PDB entry 6NTS | electron microscopy, 3.63 A resolution | chains A and B of the 3 polymer chains in the assembly

# Chain A
Name: Serine/threonine-protein phosphatase 2A 65 kDa regulatory subunit A alpha isoform
Source organism: Homo sapiens
UniProtKB: P30153 (2AAA_HUMAN); residues 1-589 here = UniProt positions 1-589
Chain sequence (589 residues; row label = number of the first residue in the row):
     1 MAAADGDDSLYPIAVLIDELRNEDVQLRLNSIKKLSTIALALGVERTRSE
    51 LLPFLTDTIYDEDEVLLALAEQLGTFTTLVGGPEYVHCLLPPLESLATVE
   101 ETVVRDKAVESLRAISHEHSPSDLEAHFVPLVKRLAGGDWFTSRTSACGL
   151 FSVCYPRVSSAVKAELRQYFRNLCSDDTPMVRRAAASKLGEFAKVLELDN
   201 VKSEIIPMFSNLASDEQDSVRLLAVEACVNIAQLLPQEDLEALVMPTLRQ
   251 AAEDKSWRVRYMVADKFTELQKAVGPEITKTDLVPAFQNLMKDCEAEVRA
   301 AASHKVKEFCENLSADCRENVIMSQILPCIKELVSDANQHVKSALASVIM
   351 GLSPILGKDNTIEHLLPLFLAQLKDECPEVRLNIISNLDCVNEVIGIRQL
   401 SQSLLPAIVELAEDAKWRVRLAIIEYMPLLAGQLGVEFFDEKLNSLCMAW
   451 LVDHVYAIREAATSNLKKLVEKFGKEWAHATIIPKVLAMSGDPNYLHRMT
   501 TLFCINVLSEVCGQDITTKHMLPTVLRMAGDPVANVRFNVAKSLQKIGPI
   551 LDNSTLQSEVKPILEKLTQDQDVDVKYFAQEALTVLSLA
Unresolved in the structure: 1-6
Ligand contacts: L2J (N-[(1R,2R,3S)-2-hydroxy-3-(10H-phenoxazin-10-yl)cyclohexyl]-4-(trifluoromethoxy)benzene-1-sulfonamide): Asp61, Asp63, Val99, Glu100, Glu101, Thr102, Val103
UniProt features mapped onto this chain:
  - modified residue: Ala2 (N-acetylalanine), Lys280 (N6-acetyllysine)
What the authors report for this chain:
  - binding site for L2J: Glu100, Glu101, Thr102, Val103
  - disease-associated variants - R183W: decreased binding to Serine/threonine-protein phosphatase 2A 56 kDa regulatory subunit alpha isoform (chain B)
  - disease-associated variants - R183W: abolished growth in response to DT-061

# Chain B
Name: Serine/threonine-protein phosphatase 2A 56 kDa regulatory subunit alpha isoform
Source organism: Homo sapiens
UniProtKB: Q15172 (2A5A_HUMAN); numbering as in UniProt (aligned over 1-486)
Chain sequence (486 residues; numbered 1 to 486; the number before each row is that of its first residue):
     1 MSSSSPPAGAASAAISASEKVDGFTRKSVRKAQRQKRSQGSSQFRSQGSQ
    51 AELHPLPQLKDATSNEQQELFCQKLQQCCILFDFMDSVSDLKSKEIKRAT
   101 LNELVEYVSTNRGVIVESAYSDIVKMISANIFRTLPPSDNPDFDPEEDEP
   151 TLEASWPHIQLVYEFFLRFLESPDFQPSIAKRYIDQKFVQQLLELFDSED
   201 PRERDFLKTVLHRIYGKFLGLRAFIRKQINNIFLRFIYETEHFNGVAELL
   251 EILGSIINGFALPLKAEHKQFLMKVLIPMHTAKGLALFHAQLAYCVVQFL
   301 EKDTTLTEPVIRGLLKFWPKTCSQKEVMFLGEIEEILDVIEPTQFKKIEE
   351 PLFKQISKCVSSSHFQVAERALYFWNNEYILSLIEENIDKILPIMFASLY
   401 KISKEHWNPTIVALVYNVLKTLMEMNGKLFDDLTSSYKAERQREKKKELE
   451 REELWKKLEELKLKKALEKQNSAYNMHSILSNTSAE
Unresolved in the structure: 1-67, 429-486
Ligand contacts: L2J (N-[(1R,2R,3S)-2-hydroxy-3-(10H-phenoxazin-10-yl)cyclohexyl]-4-(trifluoromethoxy)benzene-1-sulfonamide): Ile237, Tyr238, Pro278, Thr281, Phe317
UniProt features mapped onto this chain:
  - modified residue: Ser2 (N-acetylserine), Ser41 (Phosphoserine), Ser42 (Phosphoserine), Ser49 (Phosphoserine)
What the authors report for this chain:
  - binding site for L2J: Ile237, Tyr238, Phe317
  - specificity-determining residues: Thr281
  - mutagenesis - T281K: abolished binding to L2J

# Chain A / chain B interface
Pairs across the interface (15):
  Asp61(A) - Lys316(B)  salt bridge
  Glu100(A) - Tyr238(B)  hydrogen bond (backbone-side chain)
  Glu101(A) - Tyr238(B)
  Phe141(A) - Leu234(B)  hydrophobic
  Asp177(A) - Lys227(B)  hydrogen bond (backbone-side chain)
  Pro179(A) - Asn231(B)
  Met180(A) - Leu234(B)  hydrophobic
  Arg183(A) - Arg235(B)
  Arg183(A) - Glu239(B)  salt bridge
  Glu216(A) - Gln190(B)
  Ser219(A) - Arg235(B)
  Trp257(A) - Thr134(B)
  Trp257(A) - Leu135(B)  hydrogen bond (side chain-backbone)
  Trp257(A) - Pro137(B)  hydrophobic
  Glu295(A) - Pro137(B)
Interface residues without a listed pair, chain A (18 interface residues in all): Thr102, Trp140, Thr178, Lys255, Ser256, Glu297
Interface residues without a listed pair, chain B (14 interface residues in all): Arg133, Pro136, Lys274

# In short
18 residues of chain A face 14 of chain B across their interface, with 3 hydrogen bonds and 2 salt bridges.
Among the polar pairs are Asp61(A)-Lys316(B), Arg183(A)-Glu239(B) and Glu100(A)-Tyr238(B). The paper reports a
binding site for L2J at Glu100(A), Glu101(A) and Ile237(B) among others; R183W of chain A reduces binding to
Serine/threonine-protein phosphatase 2A 56 kDa regulatory subunit alpha isoform (chain B).
Here chain A is Serine/threonine-protein phosphatase 2A 65 kDa regulatory subunit A alpha isoform and chain B
is Serine/threonine-protein phosphatase 2A 56 kDa regulatory subunit alpha isoform, both from Homo sapiens.
Entry 6NTS (Protein Phosphatase 2A (Aalpha-B56alpha-Calpha) holoenzyme in complex with a Small Molecule
Activator of PP2A (SMAP)) was determined by electron microscopy.
